8THL - chains A and F of the 5 polymer chains in the assembly; structure by electron microscopy, 3.10 A resolution.

Chain A:
Name: Guanine nucleotide-binding protein G(i) subunit alpha-2, Guanine nucleotide-binding protein G(s) subunit alpha isoforms short, Guanine nucleotide-binding protein G(q) subunit alpha
Organism: Homo sapiens
UniProt: chimeric construct of P04899, P63092, P50148: residues 1-57 from P04899 (GNAI2_HUMAN) positions 1-57 (same numbers); residues 66-235 from P63092 positions 204-373 (UniProt number = residue number + 138); residues 236-246 from P50148 positions 349-359 (UniProt number = residue number + 113)
Chain sequence (246 residues; row label = number of the first residue in the row):
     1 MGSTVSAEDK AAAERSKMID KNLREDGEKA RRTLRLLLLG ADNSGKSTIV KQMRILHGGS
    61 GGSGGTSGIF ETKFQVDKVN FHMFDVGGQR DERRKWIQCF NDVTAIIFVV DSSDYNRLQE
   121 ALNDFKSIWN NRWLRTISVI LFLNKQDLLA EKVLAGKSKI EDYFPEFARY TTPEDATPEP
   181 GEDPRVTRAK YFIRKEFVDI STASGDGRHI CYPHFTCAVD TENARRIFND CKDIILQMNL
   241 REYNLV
Not modelled in the structure: 1-4, 52-67, 88-92, 174-182
Construct notes: conflict Ser3 (Cys in P04899), Arg31 (Ala in P04899), Thr33 (Glu in P04899), 18 further conflict positions vs the reference (P50148) not listed; linker (58-65)
Curated features (UniProtKB/Swiss-Prot):
  - binding site (GTP): Gly40, Ala41, Ser44 to Ser47
  - binding site (Mg(2+)): Ser47
  - lipidation: Gly2 (N-myristoyl glycine)

Chain F:
Name: Single fab chain (scFv16)
Organism: Homo sapiens
Notes: antibody fragment or engineered binder
Chain sequence (267 residues; row label = number of the first residue in the row; note: 3 numbers in that range are skipped by the numbering (no residue carries them; nothing is unmodelled there); a row labelled like 120A-120O holds insertion residues (120A, then the next letters in order)):
     1 DVQLVESGGG LVQPGGSRKL SCSASGFAFS SFGMHWVRQA PEKGLEWVAY ISSGSGTIYY
    61 ADTVKGRFTI SRDDPKNTLF LQMTSLRSED TAMYYCVRSI YYYGSSPFDF WGQGTTLTVS
120A-120O SGGGGSGGGGSGGGG
   124 SDIVMTQATS SVPVTPGESV SISCRSSKSL LHSNGNTYLY WFLQRPGQSP QLLIYRMSNL
   184 ASGVPDRFSG SGSGTAFTLT ISRLEAEDVG VYYCMQHLEY PLTFGAGTKL ELKAAALEVL
   244 FQGPHHHHHH HH
Not modelled in the structure: 120A-120O, 236-255
Disulfide bonds: Cys22-Cys96, Cys147-Cys217

Interface between chain A and chain F:
Contacting residue pairs (24):
  Val5(A) with His155(F)
  Ser6(A) with His155(F); Tyr161(F), hydrogen bond; Leu221(F); Glu222(F)
  Ala7(A) with His220(F); Leu221(F); Tyr223(F), hydrophobic
  Glu8(A) with Tyr101(F); Pro107(F); Tyr161(F); Tyr163(F), hydrogen bond; His220(F), salt bridge
  Asp9(A) with Asn157(F), hydrogen bond; Tyr161(F), hydrogen bond
  Lys10(A) with Tyr59(F), hydrogen bond
  Ala11(A) with Tyr50(F); Tyr101(F), hydrophobic
  Ala12(A) with Tyr101(F)
  Arg15(A) with Ser31(F), hydrogen bond (side chain-backbone); Ile100(F); Tyr101(F); Tyr102(F)
  Met18(A) with Ser53(F)
Also at the interface, not in a pair above, chain F (18 interface residues in all): Gly54, Arg179

Overview:
The interface between chain A and chain F involves 10 residues on one side and 18 on the other, with 6
hydrogen bonds and 1 salt bridge. Polar pairs include Glu8(A)-His220(F), Ser6(A)-Tyr161(F) and
Glu8(A)-Tyr163(F).
Chain A is Guanine nucleotide-binding protein G(i) subunit alpha-2, Guanine nucleotide-binding protein G(s)
subunit alpha isoforms short, Guanine nucleotide-binding protein G(q) subunit alpha and chain F is Single fab
chain (scFv16), both from Homo sapiens; the structure, Cryo-EM structure of epinephrine-bound
alpha-1A-adrenergic receptor in complex with heterotrimeric Gq-protein, was determined by electron microscopy
(same publication as 8THK).
